Entry 6E0P (electron microscopy, 2.60 A resolution); this record covers chains E and J of the 12 polymer chains in the assembly.

[Chain E]
Molecule: Histone H3-like centromeric protein A
From: Homo sapiens
UniProt: P49450 (CENPA_HUMAN); residue numbers follow UniProt; this construct covers 1-140
Chain sequence (158 residues; row label = number of the first residue in the row; numbers below 1 keep their minus sign (Met-17 is residue -17)):
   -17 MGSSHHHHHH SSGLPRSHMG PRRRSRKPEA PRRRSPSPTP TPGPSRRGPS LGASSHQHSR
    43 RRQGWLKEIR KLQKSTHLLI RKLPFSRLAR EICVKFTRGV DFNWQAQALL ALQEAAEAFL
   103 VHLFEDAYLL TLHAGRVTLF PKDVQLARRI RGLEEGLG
Not modelled in the structure: -17 to 41
Differences from the reference sequence: initiating methionine (-17); expression tag (-16 to 0)
Swiss-Prot annotation at these positions:
  - region: Gln39 to Leu54 (Important for flexibility of DNA ends that protrude from nucleosomes)
  - modified residue: Gly2 (N,N,N-trimethylglycine), Ser7 (Phosphoserine), Ser17 (Phosphoserine), Ser19 (Phosphoserine), Ser27 (Phosphoserine), Ser68 (Phosphoserine)
  - mutagenesis: Ser7 (S7A: Induces a delay at the terminal stage of cytokinesis and chromosome misalignment during mitosis due to a defect in kinetochore attachment to microtubules), Ser17 (S17A: Impaired mitotic chromosome congression and chromosome segregation; when associated with A-19), Ser19 (S19A: Impaired mitotic chromosome congression and chromosome segregation; when associated with A-17), Ser68 (S68A: No effect on interaction with HJURP. Impairs localization at centromeres; S68E/Q: Impairs interaction with HJURP, association with chromatin and localization at centromeres), Arg80 to Gly81 (Impairs retention at centromeres, but not targeting to centromeres), His104 (H104G: Reduces location at centromeres. Abolishes location at centromeres; when associated with C-112), Leu112 (L112C: No effect on location at centromeres. Abolishes location at centromeres; when associated with G-104)
Reported in the primary citation:
  - binding site for the 145-nt DNA strand: Arg42, Arg43, Arg44, Lys49

[Chain J]
Molecule: 145-nt DNA strand
Sequence (145 nucleotides; each row starts with the number of its first residue):
     1 ATCAGGAAGT TCATATAAAA GGCAAACGGA AGCATTCTCA GAATATTCTT TGTGATGATG
    61 GAGTTTCACT CACAGAGCTG AACATGCCTT TTGATGGAGC AGTTTCCAAA TACACTTTTG
   121 GTAGAATCTG CAGGTGGATA TTGAT

[Interface between chain E and chain J]
Pairs across the interface - 16 pairs, chain E then chain J:
  Arg43(E) with DA81(J), base contact; DA82(J), hydrogen bond to the sugar
  Arg44(E) with DA82(J), sugar contact; DC83(J), salt bridge to the phosphate
  Gln45(E) with DA82(J), phosphate contact
  Gly46(E) with DA82(J), hydrogen bond to the phosphate
  Trp47(E) with DA82(J), hydrogen bond to the phosphate
  Lys49(E) with DA7(J), sugar contact
  Arg63(E) with DT90(J), phosphate contact; DT91(J), salt bridge to the phosphate
  Lys64(E) with DT91(J), hydrogen bond to the phosphate
  Leu65(E) with DT90(J), phosphate contact; DT91(J), hydrogen bond to the phosphate
  Pro66(E) with DT90(J), phosphate contact
  Arg69(E) with DT90(J), salt bridge to the phosphate
  Asn85(E) with DC100(J), sugar contact
Other interface residues (no listed pair), chain E (13 interface residues in all): Thr120
Other interface residues (no listed pair), chain J (10 interface residues in all): DA8, DG80, DT89

[Overview]
The interface between chain E and chain J involves 13 residues on one side and 10 on the other; the contacts
include 5 hydrogen bonds and 3 salt bridges. Polar contacts include Arg43(E)-DA82(J), Gly46(E)-DA82(J) and
Trp47(E)-DA82(J). The paper reports a binding site for the 145-nt DNA strand at Arg42(E), Arg43(E) and
Arg44(E) among others.
Chain E is Histone H3-like centromeric protein A (Homo sapiens) and chain J is a 145-nt DNA strand; the
structure, Cryo-EM structure of the centromeric nucleosome (Native alpha satellite DNA) in complex with a
single chain ..., was determined by electron microscopy together with 6DZT, 6E0C and 6O1D from the same study.
